PDB entry 7E8P | X-ray diffraction, 2.30 A resolution | chains C and D of the 4 polymer chains in the assembly

# Chain C (and D)
Protein: Chlorophenol monooxygenase
From: Ralstonia pickettii DTP0602
Notes: EC 1.14.14.9; chain D of this document is another copy of the same molecule, construct and numbering; everything in this record applies to it too
UniProt: Q53008 (Q53008_RALPI); numbering as in UniProt (aligned over 1-517)
Sequence (517 residues; row label = number of the first residue in the row):
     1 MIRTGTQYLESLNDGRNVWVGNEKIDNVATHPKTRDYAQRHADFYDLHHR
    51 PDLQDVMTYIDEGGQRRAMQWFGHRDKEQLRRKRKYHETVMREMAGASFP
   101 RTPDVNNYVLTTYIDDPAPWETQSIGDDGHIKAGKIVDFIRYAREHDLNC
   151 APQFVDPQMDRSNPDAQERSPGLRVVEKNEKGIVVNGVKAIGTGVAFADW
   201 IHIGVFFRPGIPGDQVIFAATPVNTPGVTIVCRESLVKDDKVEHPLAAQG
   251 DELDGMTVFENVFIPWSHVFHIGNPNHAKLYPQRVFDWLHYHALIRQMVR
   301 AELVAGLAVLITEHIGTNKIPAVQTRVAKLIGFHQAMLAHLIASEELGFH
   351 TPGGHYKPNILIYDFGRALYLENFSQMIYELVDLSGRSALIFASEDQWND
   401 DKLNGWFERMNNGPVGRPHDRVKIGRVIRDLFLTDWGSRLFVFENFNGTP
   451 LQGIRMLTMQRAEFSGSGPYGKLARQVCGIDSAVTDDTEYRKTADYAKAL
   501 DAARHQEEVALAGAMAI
Disordered / not traced: 482-517 (chain D: 483-517)
Small-molecule neighbours:
  - dihydroflavine-adenine dinucleotide (FDA), molecule 1: Arg101, Pro152, Gln153, Phe154, Val155, Gln158, Arg161, Ile191, Gly192, Thr193, Asp254, Val442, Phe443, Phe446, Asn447, Thr449, Pro450, Gln452
  - dihydroflavine-adenine dinucleotide (FDA), molecule 2: Ile315, Thr317, Ile320, Ala322, Val323, Arg326, Asp383, Leu384, Ser385, Gly386, Arg387, Ile391
  - P-nitrophenol (NPO), molecule 1: Ser375, Ile378, Leu431, Phe432, Thr434, Gly437, Ser438, Phe441
  - P-nitrophenol (NPO), molecule 2: Ile378, Tyr379, Phe432, Leu433
From the paper describing this entry:
  - binding site for dihydroflavine-adenine dinucleotide: Arg101, Pro152, Phe154, Gln158, Arg161, Ile191, Thr193, Val442, Phe443, Phe446, Asn447
  - mutagenesis - T193A, T193V, D254A, D254N, H290A, H290C: abolished catalytic activity on P-nitrophenol
  - mutagenesis - T193A, T193V: decreased binding to dihydroflavine-adenine dinucleotide
  - mutagenesis - T193S, F206I, F206L, F206V, F286A, F286I, F286L, F286V, H290N: decreased catalytic activity on P-nitrophenol
  - mutagenesis - D254A, D254N: abolished binding to dihydroflavine-adenine dinucleotide
  - binding site for P-nitrophenol: Val155, Phe206, Arg208, Phe286, His290, Phe441, Thr449, Leu457
  - catalytic residues: His290 (proposed by the authors, not directly observed)
  - mutagenesis - F441I (17 +/- 10%), F441L (24 +/- 13%), F441V (21 +/- 8%): increased catalytic activity on P-nitrophenol
  - mutagenesis - T193C: decreased expression

# Chain C / chain D interface
Pairs across the interface (154; chain C residue first):
  Trp19(C) with Asp396(D); Gln397(D); Asp400(D); Leu403(D)
  Gly21(C) with Ser394(D), hydrogen bond (backbone-side chain); Gln397(D), hydrogen bond (backbone-side chain)
  Asn22(C) with Asp240(D); Ser394(D), hydrogen bond; Glu395(D); Asp396(D), hydrogen bond (side chain-backbone)
  Val155(C) with Arg387(D)
  Asp156(C) with Arg387(D), salt bridge
  Pro157(C) with Arg387(D)
  Gln158(C) with Ile315(D); Ser385(D), hydrogen bond (side chain-backbone); Gly386(D); Arg387(D); Ser388(D); Met410(D); Arg421(D), hydrogen bond (backbone-side chain)
  Met159(C) with Ile315(D); Arg409(D); Met410(D); Asn412(D); Gly413(D); Arg421(D), hydrogen bond (backbone-side chain)
  Asp160(C) with Ile315(D); Gly413(D); Pro414(D)
  Arg161(C) with Ile315(D), hydrogen bond (backbone-backbone); Gly316(D); Thr317(D); Ile320(D); Arg387(D)
  Ser162(C) with Gly316(D), hydrogen bond (backbone-backbone); Pro414(D)
  Arg169(C) with Arg409(D)
  Ser170(C) with Arg409(D)
  Pro171(C) with Trp406(D), hydrophobic; Arg409(D); Met410(D), hydrophobic
  Asn186(C) with Trp406(D)
  Gly187(C) with Trp406(D)
  Val188(C) with Met410(D), hydrophobic
  Ala190(C) with Arg387(D)
  Ile191(C) with Arg387(D); Ile391(D), hydrophobic
  Thr229(C) with Lys402(D), hydrogen bond
  Val231(C) with Gln397(D); Leu403(D), hydrophobic; Phe407(D), hydrophobic
  Cys232(C) with Gln397(D), hydrogen bond (backbone-side chain)
  Arg233(C) with Ile391(D)
  Glu234(C) with His244(D), salt bridge
  Lys238(C) with Asp435(D), salt bridge
  Asp240(C) with Asn22(D)
  His244(C) with Glu234(D), salt bridge
  Asp254(C) with Ile391(D)
  Met256(C) with Phe407(D), hydrophobic; Met410(D), hydrophobic
  Val258(C) with Leu403(D), hydrophobic; Trp406(D)
  Glu260(C) with Lys402(D); Trp406(D)
  Ile315(C) with Gln158(D); Asp160(D); Arg161(D), hydrogen bond (backbone-backbone)
  Gly316(C) with Arg161(D); Ser162(D), hydrogen bond (backbone-backbone)
  Thr317(C) with Arg161(D)
  Ile320(C) with Arg161(D)
  Arg326(C) with Gln452(D)
  Ser375(C) with Ser375(D); Tyr379(D)
  Gln376(C) with Ser375(D); Gln376(D)
  Tyr379(C) with Ser375(D); Asn445(D); Leu451(D)
  Val382(C) with Phe446(D)
  Asp383(C) with Asn445(D), hydrogen bond; Phe446(D); Pro450(D)
  Ser385(C) with Gln158(D), hydrogen bond (backbone-side chain)
  Gly386(C) with Gln158(D); Phe446(D)
  Arg387(C) with Val155(D); Asp156(D), salt bridge; Gln158(D); Arg161(D); Ala190(D); Ile191(D)
  Ser388(C) with Gln158(D)
  Leu390(C) with Val442(D), hydrophobic
  Ile391(C) with Ile191(D), hydrophobic; Arg233(D); Asp254(D)
  Ser394(C) with Gly21(D), hydrogen bond (side chain-backbone); Asn22(D), hydrogen bond
  Glu395(C) with Asn22(D)
  Asp396(C) with Asn22(D), hydrogen bond (backbone-side chain)
  Gln397(C) with Trp19(D); Gly21(D), hydrogen bond (side chain-backbone); Val231(D); Cys232(D), hydrogen bond (side chain-backbone)
  Asp400(C) with Trp19(D)
  Lys402(C) with Asn17(D); Thr229(D), hydrogen bond; Glu260(D)
  Leu403(C) with Trp19(D); Val231(D), hydrophobic
  Trp406(C) with Pro171(D), hydrophobic; Asn186(D); Gly187(D); Val258(D); Glu260(D)
  Phe407(C) with Met256(D), hydrophobic
  Arg409(C) with Met159(D); Arg169(D), hydrogen bond (side chain-backbone); Ser170(D); Pro171(D)
  Met410(C) with Gln158(D); Met159(D); Pro171(D), hydrophobic; Ala190(D), hydrophobic; Met256(D), hydrophobic
  Asn412(C) with Met159(D); Arg169(D), hydrogen bond (backbone-side chain)
  Gly413(C) with Met159(D); Asp160(D)
  Pro414(C) with Asp160(D); Ser162(D)
  Arg421(C) with Gln158(D), hydrogen bond (side chain-backbone); Met159(D), hydrogen bond (side chain-backbone)
  Arg429(C) with Glu234(D)
  Leu433(C) with Asp435(D); Ser438(D); Val442(D), hydrophobic
  Asp435(C) with Lys238(D), salt bridge; Leu433(D); Thr434(D); Asp435(D), hydrogen bond (side chain-backbone)
  Ser438(C) with Leu433(D)
  Arg439(C) with Leu390(D)
  Val442(C) with Leu390(D), hydrophobic; Leu433(D), hydrophobic
  Asn445(C) with Tyr379(D); Asp383(D), hydrogen bond
  Phe446(C) with Val382(D); Asp383(D); Gly386(D)
  Pro450(C) with Asp383(D)
  Leu451(C) with Tyr379(D)
  Gln452(C) with Arg326(D)
Other interface residues (no listed pair), chain C (83 interface residues in all): Asn17, Val20, Glu243, Gly255, His314, Leu371, Glu372, Phe432, Thr434, Phe441
Other interface residues (no listed pair), chain D (82 interface residues in all): Val20, Pro157, Val188, Glu243, Gly255, His314, Leu371, Arg429, Phe432, Arg439, Phe441

# In short
The interface between chain C and chain D involves 83 residues on one side and 82 on the other, with 27
hydrogen bonds and 6 salt bridges. Polar pairs include Asp156(C)-Arg387(D), Glu234(C)-His244(D) and
Lys238(C)-Asp435(D). From the paper: the catalytic residue His290(C); T193S, F206I and F206L of chain C, among
others, reduce catalytic activity on P-nitrophenol; 19 substitutions were tested in all.
Chain C and chain D are both Chlorophenol monooxygenase (Ralstonia pickettii DTP0602); the structure, Crystal
structure of a Flavin-dependent Monooxygenase HadA wild type complexed with reduced FAD and 4-nitrophenol, was
determined by X-ray diffraction.
